7L1B - chains A and C of the 3 polymer chains in the assembly; structure by X-ray diffraction, 2.04 A resolution.

[Chain A]
Protein: HLA class I histocompatibility antigen, A alpha chain
Source organism: Homo sapiens
UniProt: P04439 (HLAA_HUMAN); residues 1-274 here correspond to UniProt positions 25-298 (UniProt number = residue number + 24)
Chain sequence (274 residues; row label = number of the first residue in the row):
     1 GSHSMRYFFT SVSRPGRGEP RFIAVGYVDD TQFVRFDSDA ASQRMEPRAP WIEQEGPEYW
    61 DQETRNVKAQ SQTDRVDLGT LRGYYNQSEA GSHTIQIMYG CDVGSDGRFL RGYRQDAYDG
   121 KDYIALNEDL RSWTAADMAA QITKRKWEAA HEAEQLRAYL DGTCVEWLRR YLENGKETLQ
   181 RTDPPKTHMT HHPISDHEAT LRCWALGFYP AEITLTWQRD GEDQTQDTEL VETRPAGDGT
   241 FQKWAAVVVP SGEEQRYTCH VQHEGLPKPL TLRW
UniProt features mapped onto this chain:
  - binding site (a peptide antigen): Tyr-7, Thr-73, Tyr-84, Asp-116, Thr-143, Lys-146, Tyr-159, Tyr-171
  - modified residue: Tyr-59 (Sulfotyrosine)
  - glycosylation: Asn-86 (N-linked (GlcNAc...) asparagine)
Disulfide bonds: Cys-101/Cys-164, Cys-203/Cys-259

[Chain C]
Protein: wild-type PIK3CA peptide
UniProt: P42336 (PK3CA_HUMAN); residues 1-9 here correspond to UniProt positions 1046-1054 (UniProt number = residue number + 1045)
Chain sequence (9 residues; numbered 1 to 9; the number before each row is that of its first residue):
     1 AHHGGWTTK

[How chain A and chain C interact]
Pairs across the interface (35):
  Met-5(A) / Ala-1(C)
  Tyr-7(A) / Ala-1(C)  hydrogen bond (side chain-backbone)
  Tyr-7(A) / His-2(C)  hydrogen bond (side chain-backbone)
  Met-45(A) / His-2(C)
  Glu-63(A) / Ala-1(C)
  Glu-63(A) / His-2(C)  salt bridge
  Asn-66(A) / His-2(C)
  Asn-66(A) / Gly-4(C)
  Asn-66(A) / Trp-6(C)
  Val-67(A) / His-2(C)  hydrogen bond (backbone-side chain)
  Ala-69(A) / Trp-6(C)  hydrophobic
  Gln-70(A) / Trp-6(C)
  Thr-73(A) / Trp-6(C)
  Asp-77(A) / Thr-8(C)
  Asp-77(A) / Lys-9(C)  hydrogen bond (side chain-backbone)
  Thr-80(A) / Lys-9(C)
  Leu-81(A) / Lys-9(C)
  Tyr-84(A) / Lys-9(C)  hydrogen bond (side chain-backbone)
  Ile-95(A) / Lys-9(C)
  Tyr-99(A) / His-2(C)
  Tyr-99(A) / His-3(C)  hydrogen bond (side chain-backbone)
  Asp-116(A) / Lys-9(C)  salt bridge
  Thr-143(A) / Lys-9(C)  hydrogen bond (side chain-backbone)
  Lys-146(A) / Thr-8(C)  hydrogen bond
  Lys-146(A) / Lys-9(C)  hydrogen bond (side chain-backbone)
  Trp-147(A) / Thr-7(C)  hydrogen bond (side chain-backbone)
  Trp-147(A) / Thr-8(C)  hydrogen bond (side chain-backbone)
  Trp-147(A) / Lys-9(C)
  Glu-152(A) / Thr-7(C)  hydrogen bond
  Leu-156(A) / His-3(C)
  Tyr-159(A) / Ala-1(C)  hydrogen bond (side chain-backbone)
  Tyr-159(A) / His-2(C)
  Tyr-159(A) / His-3(C)
  Trp-167(A) / Ala-1(C)
  Tyr-171(A) / Ala-1(C)  hydrogen bond (side chain-backbone)
Interface residues without a listed pair, chain A (31 interface residues in all): Phe-9, Tyr-59, Val-76, Ile-97, Tyr-123, Ala-150, Gln-155
Interface residues without a listed pair, chain C (9 interface residues in all): Gly-5

[In short]
The interface between chain A and chain C involves 31 residues on one side and 9 on the other; the contacts
include 14 hydrogen bonds and 2 salt bridges. Among the polar pairs are Glu-63(A)/His-2(C),
Asp-116(A)/Lys-9(C) and Tyr-7(A)/Ala-1(C).
Chain A is HLA class I histocompatibility antigen, A alpha chain (Homo sapiens) and chain C is wild-type
PIK3CA peptide; the structure, Crystal structure of HLA-A*03:01 in complex with a wild-type PIK3CA peptide,
was determined by X-ray diffraction (same publication as 7L1C, 7L1D and 7RRG).
